PDB entry 6HJ5 | X-ray diffraction, 2.08 A resolution | chain A

Chain A:
Name: Pre-glycoprotein polyprotein GP complex
From: Whitewater Arroyo mammarenavirus
UniProt: Q911P0 (GLYC_WWAVU); numbering as in UniProt (aligned over 74-226)
Chain sequence (165 residues; numbered 71 to 235; the number before each row is that of its first residue):
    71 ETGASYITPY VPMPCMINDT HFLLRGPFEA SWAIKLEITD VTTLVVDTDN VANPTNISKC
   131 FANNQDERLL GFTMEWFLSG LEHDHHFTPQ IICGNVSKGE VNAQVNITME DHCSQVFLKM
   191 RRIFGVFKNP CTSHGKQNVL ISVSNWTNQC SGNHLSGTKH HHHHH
Disordered / not traced: 71-74, 223-235
Differences from the reference sequence: expression tag (71-73, 227-235)
Disulfides: Cys85-Cys220, Cys130-Cys163, Cys183-Cys201
Covalent attachments: N-acetylglucosamine (NAG) linked to Asn88, Asn126, Asn176

Overview:
Covalently linked N-acetylglucosamine: at Asn88, Asn126 and Asn176.
Chain A is Pre-glycoprotein polyprotein GP complex (Whitewater Arroyo mammarenavirus); the structure, Crystal
structure of Whitewater Arroyo virus GP1 glycoprotein at pH 5.6, was determined by X-ray diffraction (same
publication as 6HJ4, 6HJ6 and 6HJC).
